6HV5 - chains R and S of the 28 polymer chains in the assembly; structure by X-ray diffraction, 3.00 A resolution.

# Chain R
Protein: Proteasome subunit alpha type-5
From: Saccharomyces cerevisiae (strain ATCC 204508 / S288c)
Notes: EC 3.4.25.1
UniProt: P32379 (PSA5_YEAST); residues -7 to 252 here correspond to UniProt positions 1-260 (UniProt number = residue number + 8)
Amino-acid sequence (260 residues; each row starts with the number of its first residue; numbers below 1 keep their minus sign (Met-7 is residue -7)):
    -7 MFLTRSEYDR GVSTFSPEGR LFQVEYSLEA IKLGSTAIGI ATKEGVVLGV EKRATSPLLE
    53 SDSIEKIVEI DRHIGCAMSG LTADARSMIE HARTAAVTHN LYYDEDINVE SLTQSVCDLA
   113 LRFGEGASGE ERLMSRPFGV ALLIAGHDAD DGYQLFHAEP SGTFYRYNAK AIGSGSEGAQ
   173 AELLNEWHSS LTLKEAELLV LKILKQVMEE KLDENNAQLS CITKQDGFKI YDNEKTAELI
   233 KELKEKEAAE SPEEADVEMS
Unresolved in the structure: -7 to 0, 118-124, 243-252

# Chain S
Protein: Proteasome subunit alpha type-6
From: Saccharomyces cerevisiae (strain ATCC 204508 / S288c)
Notes: EC 3.4.25.1
UniProt: P40302 (PSA6_YEAST); residues 0-233 here correspond to UniProt positions 1-234 (UniProt number = residue number + 1)
Amino-acid sequence (234 residues; row label = number of the first residue in the row; numbering starts at 0):
     0 MFRNNYDGDT VTFSPTGRLF QVEYALEAIK QGSVTVGLRS NTHAVLVALK RNADELSSYQ
    60 KKIIKCDEHM GLSLAGLAPD ARVLSNYLRQ QCNYSSLVFN RKLAVERAGH LLCDKAQKNT
   120 QSYGGRPYGV GLLIIGYDKS GAHLLEFQPS GNVTELYGTA IGARSQGAKT YLERTLDTFI
   180 KIDGNPDELI KAGVEAISQS LRDESLTVDN LSIAIVGKDT PFTIYDGEAV AKYI
Unresolved in the structure: 0-2
Curated features (UniProtKB/Swiss-Prot):
  - modified residue: Ser13 (Phosphoserine)
  - cross-link: Lys190 (Glycyl lysine isopeptide (Lys-Gly) (interchain with G-Cter in ubiquitin))

# Interface between chain R and chain S
Residue-residue contacts - 45 pairs, chain R then chain S:
  Ser5(R) with Arg125(S)
  Thr6(R) with Gly7(S), hydrogen bond (side chain-backbone); Gln20(S)
  Phe7(R) with Gln20(S), hydrogen bond (backbone-side chain); Tyr23(S); Arg125(S); Pro126(S); Gly128(S)
  Ser8(R) with Tyr23(S)
  Pro9(R) with Tyr23(S), hydrophobic; Glu26(S)
  Glu10(R) with Glu26(S); Gln30(S)
  Gly11(R) with Tyr23(S); Ala27(S)
  Leu13(R) with Arg125(S)
  Gln106(R) with Arg81(S), hydrogen bond
  Asp110(R) with Arg81(S), salt bridge
  Leu113(R) with Pro78(S), hydrophobic; Asp79(S); Arg125(S)
  Ser153(R) with Pro78(S)
  Gly154(R) with Pro78(S)
  Thr155(R) with Gln59(S); Pro78(S)
  Phe156(R) with Gln59(S)
  Tyr157(R) with Arg50(S); Ala52(S); Ser56(S); Ser57(S); Gln59(S)
  Arg158(R) with Ser56(S); Ser57(S), hydrogen bond (backbone-backbone)
  Tyr159(R) with Ala52(S); Asp53(S); Leu55(S); Ser56(S)
  Asn160(R) with Leu55(S), hydrogen bond (backbone-backbone)
  Ala161(R) with Leu55(S)
  Gln172(R) with Asp53(S), hydrogen bond; Leu55(S)
  Leu175(R) with Leu55(S)
  Leu176(R) with Glu54(S); Leu55(S), hydrophobic
  Trp179(R) with Leu55(S), hydrophobic
Also at the interface, not in a pair above, chain R (27 interface residues in all): Arg2, Gly3, Glu117
Also at the interface, not in a pair above, chain S (26 interface residues in all): Asp6, Ala24, Asn51, Lys60, Leu76, Gly123

# Summary
The interface between chain R and chain S involves 27 residues on one side and 26 on the other, with 6
hydrogen bonds and 1 salt bridge. Polar contacts include Asp110(R)-Arg81(S), Thr6(R)-Gly7(S) and
Phe7(R)-Gln20(S).
Chain R is Proteasome subunit alpha type-5 and chain S is Proteasome subunit alpha type-6, both from
Saccharomyces cerevisiae (strain ATCC 204508 / S288c); the structure, Yeast 20S proteasome with human beta2i
(1-53) in complex with 4, was determined by X-ray diffraction, deposited together with 6HTB, 6HTC, 6HTD, 6HTP,
6HTR, 6HUB and 30 further entries.
